1IKN - chains A and C of the 3 polymer chains in the assembly; structure by X-ray diffraction, 2.30 A resolution.

Chain A:
Name: Protein (nf-kappa-B P65 subunit)
From: Mus musculus
Notes: fragment: n-terminal and dimerization domains
Reference sequence: Q04207 (TF65_MOUSE); residues 19-304 here = UniProt positions 19-304
Chain sequence (286 residues; each row starts with the number of its first residue):
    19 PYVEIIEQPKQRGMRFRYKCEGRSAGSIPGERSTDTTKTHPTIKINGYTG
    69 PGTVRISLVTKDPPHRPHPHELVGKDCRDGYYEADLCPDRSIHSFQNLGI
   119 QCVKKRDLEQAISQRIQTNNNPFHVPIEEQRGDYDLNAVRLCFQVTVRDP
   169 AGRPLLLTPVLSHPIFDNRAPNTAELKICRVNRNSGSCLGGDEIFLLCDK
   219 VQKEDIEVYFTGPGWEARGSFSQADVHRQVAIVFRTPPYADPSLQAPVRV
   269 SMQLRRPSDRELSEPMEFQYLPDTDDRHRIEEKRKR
Disordered / not traced: 189-190, 304
Curated features (UniProtKB/Swiss-Prot):
  - motif: Lys301 to Arg304 (Nuclear localization signal)
  - modified residue: Cys38 (Cysteine persulfide), Lys122 (N6-acetyllysine), Lys123 (N6-acetyllysine), Thr176 (Phosphothreonine), Lys218 (N6-acetyllysine), Lys221 (N6-acetyllysine), Thr254 (Phosphothreonine), Ser276 (Phosphoserine), Ser281 (Phosphoserine)
  - cross-link (Glycyl lysine isopeptide (Lys-Gly)): Lys37 (interchain with G-Cter in SUMO3), Lys122 (interchain with G-Cter in SUMO3), Lys123 (interchain with G-Cter in SUMO3)
  - mutagenesis: Cys38 (C38S: Abolishes sulfhydration and impairs interaction with RPS3), Ser281 (S281A/E: Abolishes DNA-binding and transcriptional activity)

Chain C:
Name: Protein (nf-kappa-B P50D subunit)
From: Mus musculus
Notes: fragment: n-terminal and dimerization domains
Reference sequence: P25799 (NFKB1_MOUSE); residues 245-363 here = UniProt positions 245-363
Chain sequence (119 residues; each row starts with the number of its first residue):
   245 ASNLKIVRMDRTAGCVTGGEEIYLLCDKVQKDDIQIRFYEEEENGGVWEG
   295 FGDFSPTDVHRQFAIVFKTPKYKDVNITKPASVFVQLRRKSDLETSEPKP
   345 FLYYPEIKDKEEVQRKRQK
Disordered / not traced: 358-363
Curated features (UniProtKB/Swiss-Prot):
  - motif: Gln358 to Lys363 (Nuclear localization signal)
  - modified residue: Ser335 (Phosphoserine)
  - cross-link: Lys323 (Glycyl lysine isopeptide (Lys-Gly) (interchain with G-Cter in SUMO2))

How chain A and chain C interact:
Contacting residue pairs (27):
  Cys197(A) with His304(C)
  Arg198(A) with Glu265(C), salt bridge; Tyr267(C); Asp302(C), salt bridge; Val310(C)
  Val199(A) with Tyr267(C), hydrogen bond (backbone-side chain)
  Asn200(A) with Asp254(C), hydrogen bond; Tyr267(C), hydrogen bond (backbone-side chain)
  Phe213(A) with Arg252(C); Met253(C); Asp254(C); Tyr267(C), hydrophobic
  Leu215(A) with Tyr267(C), hydrophobic; His304(C); Val310(C), hydrophobic
  Cys216(A) with His304(C), hydrogen bond (backbone-side chain)
  Asp217(A) with Arg305(C), salt bridge
  Asp243(A) with Arg252(C), salt bridge
  His245(A) with Leu269(C); Cys270(C), hydrogen bond (side chain-backbone); Phe307(C), hydrogen bond (side chain-backbone)
  Arg246(A) with Phe307(C)
  Val248(A) with His304(C), hydrogen bond (backbone-side chain); Arg305(C)
  Ala249(A) with Leu269(C), hydrophobic
  Val251(A) with Arg252(C); Leu269(C), hydrophobic
Other interface residues (no listed pair), chain A (15 interface residues in all): Glu211
Other interface residues (no listed pair), chain C (15 interface residues in all): Val251, Asp271, Ala308

Overview:
Chain A and chain C each contribute 15 residues to their interface, with 7 hydrogen bonds and 4 salt bridges.
Among the polar pairs are Arg198(A)-Glu265(C), Arg198(A)-Asp302(C) and Asp217(A)-Arg305(C). From UniProt: 2
mutagenesis sites on chain A.
Here chain A is Protein (nf-kappa-B P65 subunit) and chain C is Protein (nf-kappa-B P50D subunit), both from
Mus musculus. Entry 1IKN (Ikappabalpha/nf-kappab complex) was determined by X-ray diffraction.
